2PYJ - chains Y and A of the 3 polymer chains in the assembly; structure by X-ray diffraction, 2.03 A resolution.

== Chain Y ==
Molecule: 14-nt DNA strand
Sequence (14 nucleotides; numbered 3 to 16; the number before each row is that of its first residue):
     3 ACACGTAAGC AGTC

== Chain A ==
Molecule: DNA polymerase
Source organism: Bacillus phage phi29
Notes: EC 2.7.7.7
UniProt: P03680 (DPOL_BPPH2); numbering as in UniProt (aligned over 1-575)
Chain sequence (575 residues; each row starts with the number of its first residue):
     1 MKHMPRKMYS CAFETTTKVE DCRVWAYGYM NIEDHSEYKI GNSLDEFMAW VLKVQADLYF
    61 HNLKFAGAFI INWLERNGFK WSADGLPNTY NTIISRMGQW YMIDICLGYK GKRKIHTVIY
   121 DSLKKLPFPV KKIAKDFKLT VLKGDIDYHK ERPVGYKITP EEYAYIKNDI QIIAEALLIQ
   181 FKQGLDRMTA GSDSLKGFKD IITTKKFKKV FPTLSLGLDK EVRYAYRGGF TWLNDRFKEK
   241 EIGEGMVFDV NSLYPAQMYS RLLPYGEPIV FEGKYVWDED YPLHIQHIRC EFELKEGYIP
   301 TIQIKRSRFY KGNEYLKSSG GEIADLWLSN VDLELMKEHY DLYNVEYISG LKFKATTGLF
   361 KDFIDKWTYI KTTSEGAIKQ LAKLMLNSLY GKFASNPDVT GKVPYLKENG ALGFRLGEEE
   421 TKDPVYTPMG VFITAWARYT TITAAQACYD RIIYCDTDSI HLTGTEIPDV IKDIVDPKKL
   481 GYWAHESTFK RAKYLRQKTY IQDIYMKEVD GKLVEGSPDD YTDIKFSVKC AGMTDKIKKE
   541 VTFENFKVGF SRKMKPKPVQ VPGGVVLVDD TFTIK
Not modelled in the structure: 1-4, 510-513
Sequence notes: engineered mutation Ala-12 (Asp in P03680), Ala-66 (Asp in P03680)
Bound ions: Mn2+: Asp-249, Val-250, Asp-458 (together with 2'-deoxyguanosine-5'-triphosphate); Mg2+: Asp-249, Asp-458 (together with 2'-deoxyguanosine-5'-triphosphate)
Ligand contacts: 2'-deoxyguanosine-5'-triphosphate (DGT): Asp-249, Val-250, Asn-251, Ser-252, Leu-253, Tyr-254, Pro-255, Lys-371, Lys-383, Leu-384, Asn-387, Tyr-390, Gly-391, Thr-457, Asp-458
Swiss-Prot annotation at these positions:
  - region: Ser-192 to Gly-229 (Involved in DNA-binding, coordination between DNA synthesis and degradation and TP interaction), Asp-398 to Glu-420 (TPR2), Gly-563 to Lys-575 (Involved in DNA-binding and TP interaction)
  - motif: Tyr-454 to Asp-458 (YCDTD)
  - binding site (Mg(2+)): Asp-145, Asp-169, Asp-249, Val-250, Asp-456, Asp-458
  - binding site (5-methyl-UTP): Tyr-254, Lys-371, Lys-383, Asp-458
  - site: Glu-14 (Essential for 3'-5' exonucleolysis), Thr-15 (Involved in proofreading function by stabilization of the frayed primer-terminus at the 3'-5' exonuclease active site), Tyr-59 (Interaction with the primer terminal protein), His-61 (Interaction with the primer terminal protein), Asn-62 (Involved in proofreading function by stabilization of the frayed primer-terminus at the 3'-5' exonuclease active site), Phe-65 (Binds ssDNA), Phe-69 (Interaction with the primer terminal protein), Ile-93 (Involved in binding template-primer structures), Ser-122 (Binds ssDNA), Leu-123 (Binds ssDNA), Tyr-148 (Involved in the stabilization of the frayed 3' terminus at the exonuclease active site), Ser-252 (Probably involved in binding template-primer structures), Tyr-254 (Probably involved in nucleotide binding selection), Thr-356 (Binds ssDNA), Ile-364 (Involved in the binding of DNA and dNTP), Lys-366 (Stabilization of the incoming nucleotide), Lys-371 (Interacts with the phosphate groups of the incoming nucleotide), Lys-379 (Stabilization of the incoming nucleotide), Lys-383 (Probably involved in nucleotide binding selection), Leu-384 (Probably involved in positioning the templating nucleotide at the polymerization active site and in controlling nucleotide insertion fidelity) and 9 more in UniProt
  - natural variant: Ala-176 (A176R: In mutant TS2(24)), Ala-355 (A355V: In mutant TS2(24))
  - mutagenesis: Glu-14 (E14A: Strong loss of 3'-5' exonucleolysis), Thr-15 (T15I: 95% loss of ssDNA-binding. Decreased in fidelity of DNA replication), Tyr-59 (Y59F: Almost no effect on replication activity. About 20% loss of TP-DNA initiation, 20% loss of TP-DNA replication and 10% loss of TP-DNA amplification. Complete loss of interaction with TP ...), His-61 (H61L: 5 fold decrease in replication activity. About 85% loss of TP-DNA initiation, 80% loss of TP-DNA replication and complete loss of TP-DNA amplification. Complete loss of interaction with TP ...), Asn-62 (N62D/H: 88% loss of ssDNA-binding. Decreased in fidelity of DNA replication), Phe-65 (F65S: Loss of capacity to interact with a DNA primer/template structure), Phe-69 (F69S: 2 fold decrease in replication activity. About 50% loss of TP-DNA initiation, 40% loss of TP-DNA replication and 60% loss of TP-DNA amplification. Complete loss of interaction with TP ...), Ser-122 (S122T: Loss of capacity to interact with a DNA primer/template structure), Leu-123 (L123N: Loss of capacity to interact with a DNA primer/template structure), Phe-128 (F128A: Slight loss of interaction with TP; F128Y: Almost complete loss of interaction with TP), Lys-143 (K143I/R: Strong loss of 3'-5' exonuclease, proofreading and strand-displacement activities), Tyr-148 (Y148A: Reduced capacity to stabilize the binding of the primer terminus at the 3'-5' exonuclease active site), 43 further mutagenesis entries in UniProt
What the authors report for this chain:
  - binding site for the 10-nt DNA strand: Lys-498, Tyr-500
  - binding site for 2'-deoxyguanosine-5'-triphosphate: Tyr-254, Lys-371, Lys-379, Lys-383, Asn-387, Tyr-390
  - contacts within the chain: Tyr-226/Tyr-390 (hydrogen bond)
  - Mg2+ coordination: Asp-249, Asp-458
  - Mn2+ coordination: Val-250
  - catalytic residues: Asp-249, Asp-458
  - binding site for the 14-nt DNA strand (chain Y): Asn-91, Ile-93, Tyr-101, Met-102, Asp-104, Met-188, Thr-189, Ser-192, Ser-388, Lys-392, Asn-396, Val-399, Lys-422
  - conformationally variable residues (side-chain flip): Tyr-226

== Chain Y / chain A interface ==
Contacting residue pairs (53):
  DC4(Y) / Asn-91(A)  base contact
  DC4(Y) / Ile-93(A)  base contact
  DC4(Y) / Met-102(A)  base contact
  DC4(Y) / Met-188(A)  phosphate contact
  DC4(Y) / Lys-422(A)  phosphate contact
  DA5(Y) / Ile-93(A)  base contact
  DA5(Y) / Tyr-101(A)  phosphate contact
  DA5(Y) / Met-188(A)  sugar contact
  DA5(Y) / Ser-192(A)  hydrogen bond to the phosphate
  DA5(Y) / Val-399(A)  base contact
  DA5(Y) / Lys-422(A)  base contact
  DC6(Y) / Tyr-101(A)  phosphate contact
  DC6(Y) / Thr-189(A)  hydrogen bond to the phosphate
  DC6(Y) / Ser-192(A)  phosphate contact
  DC6(Y) / Leu-384(A)  base contact
  DC6(Y) / Asn-387(A)  base contact
  DC6(Y) / Ser-388(A)  base contact
  DC6(Y) / Gly-391(A)  base contact
  DC6(Y) / Lys-392(A)  salt bridge to the phosphate
  DC6(Y) / Ser-395(A)  phosphate contact
  DG7(Y) / Tyr-226(A)  sugar contact
  DG7(Y) / Gly-391(A)  sugar contact
  DG7(Y) / Ala-394(A)  sugar contact
  DG7(Y) / Ser-395(A)  phosphate contact
  DG7(Y) / Asn-396(A)  hydrogen bond to the phosphate
  DT8(Y) / Tyr-226(A)  sugar contact
  DT8(Y) / Arg-227(A)  phosphate contact
  DT8(Y) / Gly-228(A)  hydrogen bond to the phosphate
  DA9(Y) / Arg-227(A)  phosphate contact
  DA9(Y) / Gly-228(A)  hydrogen bond to the phosphate
  DA9(Y) / Gly-229(A)  sugar contact
  DA9(Y) / Lys-305(A)  phosphate contact
  DA9(Y) / Lys-498(A)  base contact
  DA10(Y) / Gln-303(A)  hydrogen bond to the phosphate
  DA10(Y) / Lys-305(A)  salt bridge to the phosphate
  DA10(Y) / Gly-312(A)  phosphate contact
  DA10(Y) / Asn-313(A)  phosphate contact
  DA10(Y) / Gln-497(A)  phosphate contact
  DA10(Y) / Lys-498(A)  sugar contact
  DA10(Y) / Ala-531(A)  base contact
  DG11(Y) / Asn-313(A)  hydrogen bond to the phosphate
  DG11(Y) / Arg-496(A)  hydrogen bond to the phosphate
  DC12(Y) / Arg-496(A)  salt bridge to the phosphate
  DC12(Y) / Thr-571(A)  phosphate contact
  DC12(Y) / Phe-572(A)  sugar contact
  DC12(Y) / Thr-573(A)  hydrogen bond to the phosphate
  DC12(Y) / Ile-574(A)  phosphate contact
  DC12(Y) / Lys-575(A)  hydrogen bond to the phosphate
  DA13(Y) / Asp-570(A)  sugar contact
  DA13(Y) / Thr-571(A)  hydrogen bond to the phosphate
  DA13(Y) / Phe-572(A)  phosphate contact
  DA13(Y) / Thr-573(A)  hydrogen bond to the phosphate
  DA13(Y) / Lys-575(A)  phosphate contact
Also at the interface, not in a pair above, chain Y (11 interface residues in all): DG14
Also at the interface, not in a pair above, chain A (41 interface residues in all): Arg-187, Gly-191, Thr-231, Tyr-315, Tyr-390, Lys-555

== Overview ==
11 residues of chain Y face 41 of chain A across their interface; the contacts include 12 hydrogen bonds and 3
salt bridges. Among the polar pairs are DA5(Y)/Ser-192(A), DC6(Y)/Thr-189(A) and DG7(Y)/Asn-396(A). The paper
reports catalytic residues Asp-249(A) and Asp-458(A); a binding site for the 14-nt DNA strand (chain Y) at
Asn-91(A), Ile-93(A) and Tyr-101(A) among others.
Here chain Y is a 14-nt DNA strand and chain A is DNA polymerase (Bacillus phage phi29). Entry 2PYJ (Phi29 DNA
polymerase complexed with primer-template DNA and incoming nucleotide substrates (ternary complex)) was
determined by X-ray diffraction (same publication as 2PY5, 2PYL and 2PZS).
